1R09 - chains 1 and 4 of the 4 polymer chains in the assembly; structure by X-ray diffraction, 2.90 A resolution.

[Chain 1]
Molecule: Human rhinovirus 14 coat protein (subunit VP1)
From: Human rhinovirus 14
UniProtKB: P03303 (POLG_HRV14); residues 1-289 here correspond to UniProt positions 567-855 (UniProt number = residue number + 566)
Sequence (289 residues; numbered 1 to 289; the number before each row is that of its first residue):
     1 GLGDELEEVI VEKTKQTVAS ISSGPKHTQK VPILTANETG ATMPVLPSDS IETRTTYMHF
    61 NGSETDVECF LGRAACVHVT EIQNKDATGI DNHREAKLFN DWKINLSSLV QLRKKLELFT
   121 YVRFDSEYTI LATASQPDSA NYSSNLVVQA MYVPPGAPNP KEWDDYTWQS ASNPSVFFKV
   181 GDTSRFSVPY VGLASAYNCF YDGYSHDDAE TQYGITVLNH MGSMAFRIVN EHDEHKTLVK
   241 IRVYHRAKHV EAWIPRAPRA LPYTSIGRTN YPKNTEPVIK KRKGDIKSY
Disordered / not traced: 1-16
Small-molecule neighbours: JEN (3-methoxy-6-[4-(3-methylphenyl)-1-piperazinyl]pyridazine): Ile104, Leu106, Phe124, Ser126, Tyr128, Tyr152, Phe186, Val188, Val191, Tyr197, Asn198, Asn219, Met221, Met224, His245

[Chain 4]
Molecule: Human rhinovirus 14 coat protein (subunit VP4)
From: Human rhinovirus 14
UniProtKB: P03303 (POLG_HRV14); residues 1-68 here = UniProt positions 1-68
Sequence (68 residues; each row starts with the number of its first residue):
     1 GAQVSTQKSG SHENQNILTN GSNQTFTVIN YYKDAASTSS AGQSLSMDPS KFTEPVKDLM
    61 LKGAPALN
Disordered / not traced: 1-28

[Interface between chain 1 and chain 4]
Pairs across the interface (42; chain 1 residue first):
  Lys30(1) - Gly63(4)
  Val31(1) - Gly63(4)
  Pro32(1) - Lys62(4)
  Pro32(1) - Gly63(4)
  Thr35(1) - Ala66(4)
  Ala36(1) - Ala66(4)
  Ala36(1) - Leu67(4)  hydrophobic
  Thr39(1) - Val56(4)
  Thr39(1) - Met60(4)
  Ala41(1) - Thr53(4)
  Ala41(1) - Val56(4)  hydrophobic
  Ala41(1) - Met60(4)  hydrophobic
  Thr42(1) - Thr53(4)  hydrogen bond (backbone-backbone)
  Met43(1) - Glu54(4)
  Met43(1) - Met60(4)  hydrophobic
  Pro44(1) - Glu54(4)
  Pro44(1) - Lys62(4)
  Asp49(1) - Lys62(4)  salt bridge
  Asn61(1) - Gln43(4)
  Gly62(1) - Gln43(4)
  Ser63(1) - Gln43(4)
  Asp66(1) - Gln43(4)
  Asp66(1) - Ser44(4)  hydrogen bond (side chain-backbone)
  Asp66(1) - Leu45(4)
  Glu68(1) - Ser40(4)  hydrogen bond
  Glu68(1) - Ala41(4)  hydrogen bond (side chain-backbone)
  Asp125(1) - Ala36(4)
  Ser187(1) - Ala36(4)
  Ser187(1) - Ser37(4)
  Val188(1) - Ala36(4)
  Pro189(1) - Ala36(4)  hydrophobic
  Arg246(1) - Ser40(4)  hydrogen bond
  Ala247(1) - Ser40(4)
  Lys248(1) - Ala36(4)  hydrogen bond (side chain-backbone)
  Lys248(1) - Ser37(4)  hydrogen bond (side chain-backbone)
  Lys248(1) - Thr38(4)  hydrogen bond (side chain-backbone)
  Lys248(1) - Ser40(4)
  His249(1) - Ala35(4)
  His249(1) - Thr38(4)  hydrogen bond
  His249(1) - Ser39(4)  hydrogen bond (side chain-backbone)
  His249(1) - Ala41(4)
  Pro255(1) - Phe52(4)
Interface residues without a listed pair, chain 1 (27 interface residues in all): Gly40, Leu46
Interface residues without a listed pair, chain 4 (22 interface residues in all): Gly42, Met47, Pro55

[Summary]
The interface between chain 1 and chain 4 involves 27 residues on one side and 22 on the other; the contacts
include 10 hydrogen bonds and 1 salt bridge. Polar pairs include Asp49(1)-Lys62(4), Asp66(1)-Ser44(4) and
Glu68(1)-Ser40(4). Ligands of chain 1: compound JEN.
Chain 1 is Human rhinovirus 14 coat protein (subunit VP1) and chain 4 is Human rhinovirus 14 coat protein
(subunit VP4), both from Human rhinovirus 14; the structure, Human rhinovirus 14 complexed with antiviral
compound R 61837, was determined by X-ray diffraction.
